PDB entry 6ZTZ | electron microscopy, 6.50 A resolution (low resolution: residue-level contacts below are approximate; hydrogen-bond / salt-bridge calls are withheld) | chains B and O of the 11 polymer chains in the assembly

Chain B:
Molecule: Inner capsid protein lambda-1
Source organism: Reovirus sp
Reference sequence: Q9WAB2 (LMBD1_REOVL); residues 241-1275 here = UniProt positions 241-1275
Chain sequence (1035 residues; each row starts with the number of its first residue):
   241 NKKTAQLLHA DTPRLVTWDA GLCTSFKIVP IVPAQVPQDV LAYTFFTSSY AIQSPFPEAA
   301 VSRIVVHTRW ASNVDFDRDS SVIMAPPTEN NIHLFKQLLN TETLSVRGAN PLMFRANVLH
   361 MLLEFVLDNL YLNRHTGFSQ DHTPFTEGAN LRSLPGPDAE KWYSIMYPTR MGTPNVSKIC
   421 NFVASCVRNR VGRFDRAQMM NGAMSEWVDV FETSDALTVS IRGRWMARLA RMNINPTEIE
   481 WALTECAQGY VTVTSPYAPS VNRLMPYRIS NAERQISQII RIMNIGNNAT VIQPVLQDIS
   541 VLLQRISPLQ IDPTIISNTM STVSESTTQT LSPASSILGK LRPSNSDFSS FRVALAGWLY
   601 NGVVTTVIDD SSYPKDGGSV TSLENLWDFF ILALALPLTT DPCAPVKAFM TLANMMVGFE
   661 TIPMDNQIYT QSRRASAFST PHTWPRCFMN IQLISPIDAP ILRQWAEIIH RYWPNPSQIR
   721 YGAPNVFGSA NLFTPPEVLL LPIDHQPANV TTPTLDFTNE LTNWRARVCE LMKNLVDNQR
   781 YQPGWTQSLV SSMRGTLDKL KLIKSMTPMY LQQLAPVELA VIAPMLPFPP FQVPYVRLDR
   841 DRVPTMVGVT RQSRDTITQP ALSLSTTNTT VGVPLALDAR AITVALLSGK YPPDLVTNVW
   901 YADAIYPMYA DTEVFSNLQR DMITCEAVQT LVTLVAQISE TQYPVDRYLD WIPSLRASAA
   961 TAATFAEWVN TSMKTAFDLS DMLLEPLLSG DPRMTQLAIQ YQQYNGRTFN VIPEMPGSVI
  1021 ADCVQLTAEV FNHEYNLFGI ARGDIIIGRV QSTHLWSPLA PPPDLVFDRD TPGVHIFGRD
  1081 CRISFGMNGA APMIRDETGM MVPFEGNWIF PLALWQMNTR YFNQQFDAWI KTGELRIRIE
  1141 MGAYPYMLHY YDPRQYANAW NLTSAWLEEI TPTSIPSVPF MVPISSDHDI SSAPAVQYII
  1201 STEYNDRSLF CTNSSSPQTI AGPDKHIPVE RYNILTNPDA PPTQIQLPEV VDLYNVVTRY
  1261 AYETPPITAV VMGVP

Chain O:
Molecule: Outer capsid protein lambda-2
Source organism: Reovirus sp
Reference sequence: P11079 (LMBD2_REOVD); residue numbers follow UniProt; this construct covers 2-1175, 1180-1289
Chain sequence (1284 residues; row label = number of the first residue in the row; note: 4 numbers in that range are skipped by the numbering (no residue carries them; nothing is unmodelled there)):
     2 ANVWGVRLAD SLSSPTIETR TRQYTLHDLC SDLDANPGRE PWKPLRNQRT NNIVAVQLFR
    62 PLQGLVLDTQ LYGFPGAFDD WERFMREKLR VLKYEVLRIY PISNYSNEHV NVFVANALVG
   122 AFLSNQAFYD LLPLLIINDT MIGDLLGTGA SLSQFFQSHG DVLEVAAGRK YLQMENYSND
   182 DDDPPLFAKD LSDYAKAFYS DTYEVLDRFF WTHDSSAGVL VHYDKPTNGH HYLLGTLTQM
   242 VSAPPYIINA TDAMLLESCL EQFSANVRAR PAQPVTRLDQ CYHLRWGAQY VGEDSLTYRL
   302 GVLSLLATNG YQLARPIPRQ LTNRWLSSFV SQIMSDGVNE TPLWPQERYV QIAYDSPSVV
   362 DGATQYGYVR KNQLRLGMRI SALQSLSDTP SPVQWLPQYT IDQAAMDEGD LMVSRLTQLP
   422 LRPDYGNIWV GDALSYYVDY NRSHRVVLSS ELPQLPDTYF DGDEQYGRSL FSLARKIGDR
   482 SLVKDTAVLK HAYQAIDPNT GKEYLRSRQS VAYFGASAGH SGADQPLVIE PWIQGKISGV
   542 PPPSSVRQFG YDVARGAIVD LARPFPSGDY QFVYSDVDQV VDGHDDLSIS SGLVESLLSS
   602 CMHATAPGGS FVVKINFPTR PVWHYIEQKI LPNITSYMLI KPFVTNNVEL FFVAFGVHQH
   662 SSLTWTSGVY FFLVDHFYRY ETLSTISRQL PSFGYVDDGS SVTGIETISI ENPGFSNMTQ
   722 AARIGISGLC ANVGNARKSI AIYESHGARV LTITSRRSPA SARRKSRLRY LPLIDPRSLE
   782 VQARTILPAD PVLFENVSGA SPHVCLTMMY NFEVSSAVYD GDVVLDLGTG PEAKILELIP
   842 ATSPVTCVDI RPTAQPSGCW NVRTTFLELD YLSDGWITGV RGDIVTCMLS LGAAAAGKSM
   902 TFDAAFQQLI KVLSKSTANV VLVQVNCPTD VVRSIKGYLE IDSTNKRYRF PKFGRDEPYS
   962 DMDALEKICR TAWPNCSITW VPLSYDLRWT RLALLESTTL SSASIRIAEL MYKYMPIMRI
  1022 DIHGLPMEKR GNFIVGQNCS LVIPGFNAQD VFNCYFNSAL AFSTEDVNAA MIPQVSAQFD
  1082 ATKGEWTLDM VFSDAGIYTM QALVGSNANP VSLGSFVVDS PDVDITDAWP AQLDFTIAGT
  1142 DVDITVNPYY RLMTFVRIDG QWQIANPDKF QFFS
  1180 TLVMNVKLDI ADKYLLYYIR DVQSRDVGFY IQHPLQLLNT ITLPTNEDLF LSAPDMREWA
  1240 VKESGNTICI LNSQGFVLPQ DWDVLTDTIS WSPSIPTYIV PPGDYTLTPL

How chain B and chain O interact:
Pairs across the interface - 35 pairs, chain B then chain O:
  M689(B) - V242(O)
  Q692(B) - V242(O)
  N715(B) - D194(O)
  P716(B) - L238(O)
  Q718(B) - H214(O)
  R720(B) - T213(O)
  P735(B) - W212(O)
  P735(B) - H214(O)
  P736(B) - W212(O)
  P736(B) - T213(O)
  E737(B) - T213(O)
  V738(B) - T213(O)
  V738(B) - H214(O)
  H745(B) - Q158(O)
  H745(B) - H160(O)
  Q746(B) - S154(O)
  Q746(B) - Q155(O)
  Q746(B) - Q158(O)
  P747(B) - S154(O)
  P747(B) - Q155(O)
  P747(B) - Q158(O)
  A748(B) - A151(O)
  N749(B) - A151(O)
  N749(B) - S152(O)
  N749(B) - L153(O)
  N749(B) - S154(O)
  Y835(B) - L238(O)
  V836(B) - L238(O)
  R837(B) - L238(O)
  R837(B) - T239(O)
  L838(B) - L238(O)
  D841(B) - Q240(O)
  D841(B) - I248(O)
  R842(B) - S217(O)
  R842(B) - Y291(O)
Also at the interface, not in a pair above, chain B (23 interface residues in all): Y712, I719
Also at the interface, not in a pair above, chain O (22 interface residues in all): D69, Q71, F211, D215

Overview:
23 residues of chain B face 22 of chain O across their interface.
Chain B is Inner capsid protein lambda-1 and chain O is Outer capsid protein lambda-2, both from Reovirus sp;
the structure, Assembly intermediates of orthoreovirus captured in the cell, was determined by electron
microscopy (same publication as 6XF7, 6XF8, 6ZTS and 6ZTY).
